8BPF - chains F and G of the 12 polymer chains in the assembly; structure by electron microscopy, 3.50 A resolution.

[Chain F (and G)]
Protein: Immunoglobulin heavy constant mu
From: Homo sapiens
Notes: chain G of this document is another copy of the same molecule, construct and numbering; everything in this record applies to it too
Sequence (348 residues; each row starts with the number of its first residue):
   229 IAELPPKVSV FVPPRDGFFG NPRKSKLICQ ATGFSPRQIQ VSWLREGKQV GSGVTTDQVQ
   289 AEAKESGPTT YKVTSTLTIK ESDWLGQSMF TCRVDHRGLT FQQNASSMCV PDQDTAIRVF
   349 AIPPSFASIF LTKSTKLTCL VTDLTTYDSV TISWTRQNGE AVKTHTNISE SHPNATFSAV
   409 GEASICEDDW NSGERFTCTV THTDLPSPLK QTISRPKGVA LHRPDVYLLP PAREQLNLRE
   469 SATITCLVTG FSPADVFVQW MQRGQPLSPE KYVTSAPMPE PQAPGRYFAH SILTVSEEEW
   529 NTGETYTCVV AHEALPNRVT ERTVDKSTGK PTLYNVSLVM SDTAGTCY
Disordered / not traced: 229-344, 569-576
Cystine bridges: Cys367-Cys426, Cys474-Cys536
Glycans and other covalent adducts: N-acetylglucosamine (NAG) linked to Asn563
Reported in the primary citation:
  - post-translational modification sites: Asn563
  - specificity-determining residues: Arg467, Arg514 (proposed by the authors, not directly observed)
  - specificity-determining residues: Arg467, Arg514 (by similarity / conservation)

[Interface between chain F and chain G]
Residue-residue contacts - 24 pairs, chain F then chain G:
  Cys414(F) - Cys414(G)  disulfide
  Asp416(F) - Ile413(G)
  Asp416(F) - Cys414(G)
  Asp416(F) - Glu415(G)
  Val537(F) - Asn545(G)
  Asn545(F) - Val537(G)
  Asn545(F) - Val547(G)
  Val547(F) - Asn545(G)
  Leu561(F) - Thr560(G)
  Leu561(F) - Leu561(G)
  Leu561(F) - Tyr562(G)
  Tyr562(F) - Tyr562(G)
  Asn563(F) - Tyr562(G)
  Asn563(F) - Asn563(G)
  Asn563(F) - Val564(G)
  Val564(F) - Val564(G)
  Val564(F) - Leu566(G)  hydrophobic
  Ser565(F) - Val564(G)  hydrogen bond (backbone-backbone)
  Ser565(F) - Ser565(G)
  Ser565(F) - Leu566(G)  hydrogen bond (backbone-backbone)
  Leu566(F) - Leu566(G)  hydrophobic
  Val567(F) - Leu566(G)  hydrogen bond (backbone-backbone)
  Val567(F) - Val567(G)  hydrophobic
  Val567(F) - Met568(G)
Interface residues without a listed pair, chain F (18 interface residues in all): Gln487, Gly492, Pro544, Glu549, Thr560, Met568
Interface residues without a listed pair, chain G (22 interface residues in all): Arg451, Met489, Gly492, Thr548, Glu549, Lys558, Pro559
Inter-chain disulfides: Cys414(F)-Cys414(G)

[In short]
Chain F and chain G form an interface of 18 and 22 residues respectively, with 1 disulfide bond and 3 hydrogen
bonds. The backbones hydrogen-bond at Ser565(F)-Val564(G), Ser565(F)-Leu566(G) and Val567(F)-Leu566(G).
Covalently linked N-acetylglucosamine: at Asn563(F). From the paper: specificity determinants Arg467(F) and
Arg514(F); a modification site at Asn563(F).
Chain F and chain G are both Immunoglobulin heavy constant mu (Homo sapiens); the structure, FcMR binding at
subunit Fcu1 of IgM pentamer, was determined by electron microscopy together with 8BPE and 8BPG from the same
study.
